7MMO - chains B and C of the 3 polymer chains in the assembly; structure by X-ray diffraction, 2.43 A resolution.

Chain B:
Name: LY-CoV1404 Fab light chain
Source organism: Homo sapiens
Notes: antibody fragment or engineered binder
Amino-acid sequence (215 residues; row label = number of the first residue in the row):
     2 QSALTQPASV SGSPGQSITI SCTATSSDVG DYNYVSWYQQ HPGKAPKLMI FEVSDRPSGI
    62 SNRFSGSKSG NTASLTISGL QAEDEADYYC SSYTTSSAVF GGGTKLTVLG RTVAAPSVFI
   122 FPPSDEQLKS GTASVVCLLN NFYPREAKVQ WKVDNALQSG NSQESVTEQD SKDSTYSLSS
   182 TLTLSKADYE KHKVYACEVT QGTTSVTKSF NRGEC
Unresolved in the structure: 2
Cystine bridges: C23-C91, C138-C198

Chain C:
Name: Spike protein S1
Source organism: Severe acute respiratory syndrome coronavirus 2
Notes: fragment: receptor-binding domain
UniProtKB: P0DTC2 (SPIKE_SARS2); numbering as in UniProt (aligned over 329-527)
Amino-acid sequence (205 residues; numbered 329 to 533; the number before each row is that of its first residue):
   329 FPNITNLCPF GEVFNATRFA SVYAWNRKRI SNCVADYSVL YNSASFSTFK CYGVSPTKLN
   389 DLCFTNVYAD SFVIRGDEVR QIAPGQTGKI ADYNYKLPDD FTGCVIAWNS NNLDSKVGGN
   449 YNYLYRLFRK SNLKPFERDI STEIYQAGST PCNGVEGFNC YFPLQSYGFQ PTNGVGYQPY
   509 RVVVLSFELL HAPATVCGPH HHHHH
Unresolved in the structure: 329-333, 528-533
Cystine bridges: C336-C361, C379-C432, C391-C525, C480-C488
Glycans and other covalent adducts: N-acetylglucosamine (NAG) linked to N343
Construct notes: expression tag (528-533)
Swiss-Prot annotation at these positions:
  - region: R403 to D405 (Integrin-binding motif), N448 to F456 (Immunodominant HLA epitope recognized by the CD8+)
  - glycosylation (N-linked (GlcNAc...) asparagine): N331 (complex), N343 (complex)
  - natural variant: G339 (G339D: In strain: Omicron/BA.1, Omicron/BA.2 and 4 more; G339H: In strain: Omicron/BA.2.75, Omicron/XBB.1.5 and 1 more), R346 (R346K: In strain: Mu/B.1.621; R346T: In strain: Omicron/BQ.1.1, Omicron/XBB.1.5 and 1 more), L368 (L368I: In strain: Omicron/XBB.1.5, Omicron/EG.5.1), S371 (S371F: In strain: Omicron/BA.2, Omicron/BA.2.12.1 and 6 more; S371L: In strain: Omicron/BA.1), S373 (S373P: In strain: Omicron/BA.1, Omicron/BA.2 and 7 more), S375 (S375F: In strain: Omicron/BA.1, Omicron/BA.2 and 7 more), T376 (T376A: In strain: Omicron/BA.2, Omicron/BA.2.12.1 and 5 more), D405 (D405N: In strain: Omicron/BA.2, Omicron/BA.2.12.1 and 6 more), R408 (R408S: In strain: Omicron/BA.2, Omicron/BA.2.12.1 and 6 more), K417 (K417N: In strain: Beta/B.1.351, Omicron/BA.1 and 8 more; K417T: In strain: Gamma/P.1), N440 (N440K: In strain: Omicron/BA.1, Omicron/BA.2 and 7 more), K444 (K444T: In strain: Omicron/BQ.1.1), 16 further natural variant entries in UniProt
  - mutagenesis: N331 (N331Q: Reduced viral infectivity), N343 (N343Q: Reduced viral infectivity), L452 (L452R: Increased resistance to neutralizing antibodies. Decreases HLA binding to NF9 epitope. Increased binding affinity to human ACE2), Y453 (Y453F: Decreased HLA binding to NF9 epitope. Increased binding affinity to human ACE2), A475 (A475V: Increased resistance to neutralizing antibodies), V483 (V483A: Increased resistance to neutralizing antibodies), E484 (E484D: Increased replication in human TMEM106B overexpressing cells), F490 (F490L: Increased resistance to neutralizing antibodies and human covalescent sera neutralization), Q493 (Q493N: Reduced host ACE2-binding affinity in vitro; Q493Y: Reduced host ACE2-binding affinity in vitro), N501 (N501T: Reduced host ACE2-binding affinity in vitro; N501Y: Increased binding affinity to human ACE2), H519 (H519P: Increased resistance to human covalescent sera neutralization)
What the authors report for this chain:
  - mutagenesis - G446V: decreased binding to LY-CoV1404
  - mutagenesis - N439K, N501Y: unchanged binding to LYCoV1404

How chain B and chain C interact:
Pairs across the interface (20; chain B residue first):
  D29(B) - T500(C)
  V30(B) - T500(C)
  G31(B) - T500(C)
  D32(B) - T500(C)  hydrogen bond (backbone-backbone)
  D32(B) - N501(C)
  D32(B) - G502(C)
  N34(B) - Q506(C)
  Y35(B) - N439(C)  hydrogen bond
  Y35(B) - N440(C)  hydrogen bond
  Y35(B) - P499(C)
  E53(B) - N440(C)
  Y94(B) - V445(C)  hydrophobic
  Y94(B) - P499(C)  hydrophobic
  Y94(B) - T500(C)
  T95(B) - T500(C)
  T96(B) - G446(C)
  T96(B) - Q498(C)  hydrogen bond (backbone-side chain)
  T96(B) - T500(C)
  S97(B) - V445(C)
  S98(B) - V445(C)
Interface residues without a listed pair, chain B (13 interface residues in all): A99
From the paper, about this interface:
  - epitope / paratope residues, chain C: N439(C), N440(C), G446(C), Q498(C), P499(C), T500(C), N501(C), G502(C), Q506(C)

Overview:
The interface between chain B and chain C involves 13 residues on one side and 10 on the other, with 4
hydrogen bonds. Polar contacts include Y35(B)-N439(C), Y35(B)-N440(C) and T96(B)-Q498(C). The paper reports
that G446V of chain C reduces binding to LY-CoV1404; epitope/paratope residues N439(C), N440(C) and G446(C)
among others; 3 substitutions were tested in all.
Here chain B is LY-CoV1404 Fab light chain (Homo sapiens) and chain C is Spike protein S1 (Severe acute
respiratory syndrome coronavirus 2). Entry 7MMO (LY-CoV1404 neutralizing antibody against SARS-CoV-2) was
determined by X-ray diffraction.
